PDB entry 8TMI | electron microscopy, 3.30 A resolution | chains D and E of the 9 polymer chains in the assembly

Chain D (and E):
Molecule: Cobalt/magnesium transport protein CorA
Source organism: Thermotoga maritima
Notes: chain E of this document is another copy of the same molecule, construct and numbering; everything in this record applies to it too
Reference sequence: Q9WZ31 (CORA_THEMA); numbering as in UniProt (aligned over 1-351)
Amino-acid sequence (373 residues; row label = number of the first residue in the row; numbers below 1 keep their minus sign (Met-21 is residue -21)):
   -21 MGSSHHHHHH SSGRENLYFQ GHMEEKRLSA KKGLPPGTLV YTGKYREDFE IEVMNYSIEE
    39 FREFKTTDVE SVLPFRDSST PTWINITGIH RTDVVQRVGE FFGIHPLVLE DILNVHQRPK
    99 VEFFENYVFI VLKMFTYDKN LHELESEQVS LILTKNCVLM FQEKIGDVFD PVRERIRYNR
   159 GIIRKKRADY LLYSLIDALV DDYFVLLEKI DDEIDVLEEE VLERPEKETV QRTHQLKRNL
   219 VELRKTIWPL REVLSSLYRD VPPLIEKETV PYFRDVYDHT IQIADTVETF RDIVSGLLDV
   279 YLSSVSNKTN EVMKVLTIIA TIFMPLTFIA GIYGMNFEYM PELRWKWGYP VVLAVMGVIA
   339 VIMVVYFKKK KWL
Not modelled in the structure: -21 to 3 (chain E: -21 to 17)
Construct notes: initiating methionine (-21); expression tag (-20 to 0)
Swiss-Prot annotation at these positions:
  - motif: Gly312 to Asn314 (Probable selectivity filter)
  - site: Asn288 (Essential for ion permeation), Leu294 (Important for closing the ion permeation pathway in the closed state), Thr295 (Threonine that confers selectivity for Co(2+) transport)
  - mutagenesis: Asp89 (D89F/K: Decreases ion transport), Asp253 (D253K: Increases protein stability. Decreases ion transport), Leu280 (L280A: Decreases ion transport), Asn288 (N288L: Abolishes Co(2+) uptake), Met291 (M291A: No effect on ion transport), Leu294 (L294A/V: Increases ion transport by suppression of an obstruction in the transmembrane ion permeation pathway), Thr295 (T295L: Strongly reduces Co(2+) uptake. Abolishes Co(2+) uptake; when associated with L-299; T295M: Strongly reduces Co(2+) uptake ...), Thr299 (T299L: Reduces Co(2+) uptake. Abolishes Co(2+) uptake; when associated with L-295; T299M: No effect on Co(2+) uptake; T299S: Abolishes Co(2+) uptake), Pro303 (P303A/G/I: Increases ion transport by suppression of a kink in the transmembrane ion permeation pathway), Thr305 (T305L: Abolishes Co(2+) uptake), Ile310 (I310A: Increases ion transport), Tyr311 (Y311A: Abolishes pentamerization. Abolishes ion transport; Y311F: No effect on pentamerization. No effect on ion transport), 7 further mutagenesis entries in UniProt

Chain D / chain E interface:
Contacting residue pairs (60; chain D residue first):
  Leu200(D) with Lys205(E); Gln209(E)
  Arg252(D) with Glu100(E), salt bridge
  Asp256(D) with Lys98(E), salt bridge
  Ile259(D) with Arg96(E)
  Asp263(D) with Lys223(E)
  Thr267(D) with Val219(E)
  Asp270(D) with Lys215(E); Arg269(E), salt bridge
  Ile271(D) with His212(E), hydrogen bond (backbone-side chain); Arg216(E)
  Gly274(D) with His212(E)
  Asp277(D) with Leu276(E)
  Val278(D) with Val208(E), hydrophobic
  Leu280(D) with Leu280(E)
  Ser281(D) with Val208(E); Tyr279(E); Leu280(E)
  Ser284(D) with Leu280(E); Val283(E)
  Asn285(D) with Tyr279(E), hydrogen bond
  Asn288(D) with Lys286(E); Thr287(E)
  Met291(D) with Thr287(E); Val290(E); Met291(E), hydrophobic
  Lys292(D) with Val290(E)
  Leu294(D) with Leu294(E), hydrophobic
  Thr295(D) with Val290(E); Val293(E); Leu294(E)
  Ala298(D) with Leu294(E), hydrophobic
  Thr299(D) with Ile297(E)
  Met302(D) with Phe301(E), hydrophobic
  Pro303(D) with Phe301(E), hydrophobic
  Thr305(D) with Thr305(E)
  Phe306(D) with Ile300(E); Phe301(E); Leu304(E), hydrophobic; Thr305(E)
  Ile310(D) with Ala308(E), hydrophobic; Tyr327(E), hydrophobic; Leu331(E), hydrophobic; Met334(E), hydrophobic
  Tyr311(D) with Tyr327(E)
  Met313(D) with Ala308(E), hydrophobic; Met334(E), hydrophobic
  Asn314(D) with Tyr311(E); Gly312(E); Met313(E); Asn314(E); Leu321(E)
  Phe315(D) with Glu320(E); Leu321(E)
  Glu316(D) with Leu321(E); Arg322(E), salt bridge
  Tyr317(D) with Arg322(E); Trp325(E)
  Pro319(D) with Tyr327(E)
  Trp350(D) with Val290(E), hydrophobic
Also at the interface, not in a pair above, chain D (41 interface residues in all): Glu196, Ser273, Leu275, Gly309, Met318, Lys348
Also at the interface, not in a pair above, chain E (45 interface residues in all): Pro203, Glu289, Ala298, Met302, Gly326, Val330

Summary:
Chain D and chain E form an interface of 41 and 45 residues respectively, with 2 hydrogen bonds and 4 salt
bridges. Among the polar pairs are Arg252(D)-Glu100(E), Asp256(D)-Lys98(E) and Asp270(D)-Arg269(E). From
UniProt: 19 mutagenesis sites on chain D.
Chain D and chain E are both Cobalt/magnesium transport protein CorA (Thermotoga maritima); the structure,
Cryo-EM structure of CorA in complex with conformation-specific synthetic antibody C18 and 100 uM MgCl2, State
..., was determined by electron microscopy.
